7TKK - chains A and D of the 27 polymer chains in the assembly; structure by electron microscopy, 7.30 A resolution (low resolution: residue-level contacts below are approximate; hydrogen-bond / salt-bridge calls are withheld).

[Chain A]
Molecule: ATP synthase subunit alpha
Source organism: Saccharomyces cerevisiae
Reference sequence: P07251 (ATPA_YEAST); residues 1-510 here correspond to UniProt positions 36-545 (UniProt number = residue number + 35)
Amino-acid sequence (510 residues; each row starts with the number of its first residue):
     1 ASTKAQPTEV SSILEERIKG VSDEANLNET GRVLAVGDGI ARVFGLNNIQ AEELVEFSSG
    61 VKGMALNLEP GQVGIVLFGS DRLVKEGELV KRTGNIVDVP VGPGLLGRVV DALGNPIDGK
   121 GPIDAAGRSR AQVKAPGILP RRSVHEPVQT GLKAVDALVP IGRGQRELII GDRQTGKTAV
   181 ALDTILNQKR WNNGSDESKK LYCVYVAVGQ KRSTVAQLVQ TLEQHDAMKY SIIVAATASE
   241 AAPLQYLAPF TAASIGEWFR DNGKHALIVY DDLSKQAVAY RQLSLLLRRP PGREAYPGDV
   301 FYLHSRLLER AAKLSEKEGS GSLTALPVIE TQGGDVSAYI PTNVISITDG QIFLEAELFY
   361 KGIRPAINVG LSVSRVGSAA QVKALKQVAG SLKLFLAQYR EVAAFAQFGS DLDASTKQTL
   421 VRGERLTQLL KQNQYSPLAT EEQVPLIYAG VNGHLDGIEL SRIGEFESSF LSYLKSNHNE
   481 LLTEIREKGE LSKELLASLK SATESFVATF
Disordered / not traced: 1-8, 510
Curated features (UniProtKB/Swiss-Prot):
  - binding site (ATP): Gly-171 to Thr-178
  - site: Ser-372 (Required for activity)
  - modified residue (Phosphoserine): Ser-22, Ser-143

[Chain D]
Molecule: ATP synthase subunit beta
Source organism: Saccharomyces cerevisiae
Notes: EC 7.1.2.2
Reference sequence: P00830 (ATPB_YEAST); residues 1-478 here correspond to UniProt positions 34-511 (UniProt number = residue number + 33)
Amino-acid sequence (478 residues; each row starts with the number of its first residue):
     1 ASAAQSTPIT GKVTAVIGAI VDVHFEQSEL PAILNALEIK TPQGKLVLEV AQHLGENTVR
    61 TIAMDGTEGL VRGEKVLDTG GPISVPVGRE TLGRIINVIG EPIDERGPIK SKLRKPIHAD
   121 PPSFAEQSTS AEILETGIKV VDLLAPYARG GKIGLFGGAG VGKTVFIQEL INNIAKAHGG
   181 FSVFTGVGER TREGNDLYRE MKETGVINLE GESKVALVFG QMNEPPGARA RVALTGLTIA
   241 EYFRDEEGQD VLLFIDNIFR FTQAGSEVSA LLGRIPSAVG YQPTLATDMG LLQERITTTK
   301 KGSVTSVQAV YVPADDLTDP APATTFAHLD ATTVLSRGIS ELGIYPAVDP LDSKSRLLDA
   361 AVVGQEHYDV ASKVQETLQT YKSLQDIIAI LGMDELSEQD KLTVERARKI QRFLSQPFAV
   421 AEVFTGIPGK LVRLKDTVAS FKAVLEGKYD NIPEHAFYMV GGIEDVVAKA EKLAAEAN
Disordered / not traced: 1-6, 476-478
Curated features (UniProtKB/Swiss-Prot):
  - binding site (ATP): Gly-157 to Thr-164
  - modified residue: Thr-79 (Phosphothreonine), Thr-204 (Phosphothreonine), Ser-340 (Phosphoserine)

[How chain A and chain D interact]
Pairs across the interface - 21 pairs, chain A then chain D:
  Leu-34(A) / His-53(D)
  Leu-34(A) / Leu-54(D)
  Leu-34(A) / Gly-55(D)
  Ala-35(A) / His-53(D)
  Ala-35(A) / Leu-54(D)
  Val-36(A) / Gln-52(D)
  Val-36(A) / His-53(D)
  Arg-82(A) / Ile-33(D)
  Ile-117(A) / Phe-124(D)
  Ile-117(A) / Ala-125(D)
  Ala-238(A) / Ala-286(D)
  Ala-238(A) / Thr-287(D)
  Ala-238(A) / Gly-290(D)
  Ser-239(A) / Gly-290(D)
  Ser-239(A) / Leu-291(D)
  Gln-282(A) / Pro-283(D)
  Gln-332(A) / Thr-318(D)
  Gly-333(A) / Thr-318(D)
  Tyr-360(A) / Gln-375(D)
  Tyr-360(A) / Glu-376(D)
  Gly-409(A) / Glu-395(D)
Interface residues without a listed pair, chain A (16 interface residues in all): Gly-37, Lys-85, Asp-118, Val-278
Interface residues without a listed pair, chain D (18 interface residues in all): Pro-31, Ala-51

[Overview]
16 residues of chain A and 18 residues of chain D are in contact. Curated annotation (UniProt) lists 8
ATP-binding residues on chain A; 8 ATP-binding residues on chain D.
Chain A is ATP synthase subunit alpha and chain D is ATP synthase subunit beta, both from Saccharomyces
cerevisiae; the structure, Yeast ATP synthase State 2catalytic(e) with 10 mM ATP backbone model, was
determined by electron microscopy, deposited together with 7TJS, 7TJT, 7TJU, 7TJV, 7TJW, 7TJX and 30 further
entries.
